7PMN - chains 6 and I of the 22 polymer chains in the assembly; structure by electron microscopy, 3.20 A resolution.

[Chain 6]
Name: DNA replication licensing factor MCM6
From: Saccharomyces cerevisiae
Notes: EC 3.6.4.12
UniProt: P53091 (MCM6_YEAST); numbering as in UniProt (aligned over 1-1017)
Sequence (1017 residues; numbered 1 to 1017; the number before each row is that of its first residue):
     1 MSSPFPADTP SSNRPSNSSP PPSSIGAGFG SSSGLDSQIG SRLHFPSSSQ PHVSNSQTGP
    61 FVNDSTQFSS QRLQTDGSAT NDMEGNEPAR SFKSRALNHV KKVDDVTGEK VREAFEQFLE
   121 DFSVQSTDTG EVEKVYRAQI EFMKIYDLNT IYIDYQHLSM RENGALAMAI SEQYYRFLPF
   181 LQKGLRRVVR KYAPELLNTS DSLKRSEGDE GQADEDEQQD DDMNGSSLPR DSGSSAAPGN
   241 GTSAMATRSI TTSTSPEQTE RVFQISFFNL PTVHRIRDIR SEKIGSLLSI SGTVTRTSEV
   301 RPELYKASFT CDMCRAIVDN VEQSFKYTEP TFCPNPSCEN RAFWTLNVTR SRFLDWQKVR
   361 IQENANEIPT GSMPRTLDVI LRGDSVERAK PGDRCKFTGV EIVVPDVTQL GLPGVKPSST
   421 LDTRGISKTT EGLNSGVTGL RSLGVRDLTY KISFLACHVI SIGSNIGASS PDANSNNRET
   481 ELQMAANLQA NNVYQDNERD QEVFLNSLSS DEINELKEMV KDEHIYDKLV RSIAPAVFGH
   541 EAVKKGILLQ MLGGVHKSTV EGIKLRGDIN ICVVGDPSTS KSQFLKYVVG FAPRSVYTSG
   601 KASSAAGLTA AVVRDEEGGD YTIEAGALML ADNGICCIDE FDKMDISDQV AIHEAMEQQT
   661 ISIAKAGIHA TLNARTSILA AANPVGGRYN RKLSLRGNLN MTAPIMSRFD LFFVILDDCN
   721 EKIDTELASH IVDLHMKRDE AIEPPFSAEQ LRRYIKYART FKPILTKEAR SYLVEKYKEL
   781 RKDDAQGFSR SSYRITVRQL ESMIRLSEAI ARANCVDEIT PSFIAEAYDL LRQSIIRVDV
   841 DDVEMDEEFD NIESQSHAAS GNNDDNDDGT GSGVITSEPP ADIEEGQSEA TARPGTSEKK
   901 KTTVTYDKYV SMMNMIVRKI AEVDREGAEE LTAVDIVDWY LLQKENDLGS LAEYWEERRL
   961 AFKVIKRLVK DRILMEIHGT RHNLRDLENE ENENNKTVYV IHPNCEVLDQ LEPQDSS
Disordered / not traced: 1-90, 201-254, 420-433, 464-496, 738-743, 839-1017
Bound ions: Zn2+: Cys311, Cys314, Cys333, Cys338
Small-molecule neighbours: AMP-PNP (ANP; phosphoaminophosphonic acid-adenylate ester): Leu565, Glu657, Gln658, Arg708, Val797, Arg798, Glu801

[Chain I]
Molecule: Leading strand template DNA
Sequence (115 nucleotides; each row starts with the number of its first residue):
     1 GGGGGGGGGG GGGGGGGGGG GGGGGGGGGG GGGGGGGGGG GGGGGGGGGG GGGGGGGGGG
    61 GGGGGGGGGG GGGGGGGGGG GGGGGGGGGG GGGGGGGGGG GGTTTGGGGG GGGGG
Disordered / not traced: 22-102

[Interface between chain 6 and chain I]
Contacting residue pairs (11):
  Lys416(6) - DG21(I)  phosphate contact
  Ser604(6) - DG110(I)  hydrogen bond to the phosphate
  Ala611(6) - DG109(I)  phosphate contact
  Val612(6) - DG108(I)  phosphate contact
  Val612(6) - DG109(I)  hydrogen bond to the phosphate
  Arg614(6) - DG106(I)  base contact
  Tyr621(6) - DG107(I)  hydrogen bond to the sugar
  Lys665(6) - DG108(I)  phosphate contact
  Lys665(6) - DG109(I)  salt bridge to the phosphate
  Ala666(6) - DG107(I)  phosphate contact
  Ala666(6) - DG108(I)  hydrogen bond to the phosphate
Also at the interface, not in a pair above, chain 6 (10 interface residues in all): Ala606, Ala610

[Overview]
10 residues of chain 6 and 6 residues of chain I are in contact, with 4 hydrogen bonds and 1 salt bridge.
Polar contacts include Tyr621(6)-DG107(I), Ser604(6)-DG110(I) and Val612(6)-DG109(I). Ligands of chain 6:
AMP-PNP. Cys311(6), Cys314(6), Cys333(6) and Cys338(6) form the Zn2+ site.
Here chain 6 is DNA replication licensing factor MCM6 (Saccharomyces cerevisiae) and chain I is Leading strand
template DNA. Entry 7PMN (S. cerevisiae replisome-SCF(Dia2) complex bound to double-stranded DNA (conformation
II)) was determined by electron microscopy together with 7PMK from the same study.
